Entry 7Z5J (electron microscopy, 2.58 A resolution); this record covers chains D and C of the 12 polymer chains in the assembly.

== Chain D ==
Name: Molybdenum storage protein subunit beta
From: Azotobacter vinelandii DJ
Reference sequence: P84253 (MOSB_AZOVD); residues 2-270 here = UniProt positions 2-270
Chain sequence (269 residues; numbered 2 to 270; the number before each row is that of its first residue):
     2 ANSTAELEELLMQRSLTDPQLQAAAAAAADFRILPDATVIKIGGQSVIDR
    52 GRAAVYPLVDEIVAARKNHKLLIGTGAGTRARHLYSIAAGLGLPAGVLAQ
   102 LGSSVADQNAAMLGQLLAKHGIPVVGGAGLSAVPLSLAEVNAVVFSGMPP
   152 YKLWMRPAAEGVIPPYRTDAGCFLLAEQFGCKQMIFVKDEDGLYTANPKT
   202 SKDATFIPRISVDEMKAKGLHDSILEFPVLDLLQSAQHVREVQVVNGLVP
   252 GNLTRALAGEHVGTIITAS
Not modelled in the structure: 2-3
Ion coordination: W11-O35 cluster W near Asp108 (its only coordinating residue here)
Ligand contacts:
  - ATP (adenosine-5'-triphosphate): Lys42, Gly44, Gly45, Gln46, Ser47, Gly77, Ala78, Gly79, Arg83, Thr169, Asp170, Lys189, Asp190, Glu191, Gly193, Leu194, Tyr195, Thr196, Ala197, Asn198, Pro199, Lys200, Asp223, Ser224, Ile225
  - tungstate cluster (IHW): Pro124, Val125, Val126, Gly127, Gly128, Ser132, Val134, Pro135
  - IV9 (1,1,3,3,5,7,7,9,11,15,15-undecakis($L1-oxidanyl)-2$l4,4$l3,6$l5,8,10,12,14,16,17,18,19$l3,20,21,22,23-pentadecaoxa-1$l6,3$l6,5$l6,7$l6,9$l6,11$l6,13$l6,15$L6-octatungstapentadecacyclo[7.7.1.11,13.13,5.13,15.15,7.15,11.17,11.02,13.02,15.04,13.06,9.06,11.06,13.09,19]tricosane): Gly127, Gly128, Ala129, Gly130, Leu131, Pro151, Leu176, Phe180
  - W11-O35 cluster (IWL): Ser104, Ala107, Asp108, Gly127, Gly128, Ser147, Gly148, Met149, Lys153
  - molybdate ion (MOO): Lys42, Gly77, Ala78, Gly79, Arg83, Tyr86, Met149, Arg168, Thr169, Glu227

== Chain C ==
Name: Molybdenum storage protein subunit alpha
From: Azotobacter vinelandii DJ
Reference sequence: P84308 (MOSA_AZOVD); residues 2-276 here = UniProt positions 2-276
Chain sequence (275 residues; row label = number of the first residue in the row):
     2 TDTTNSIKHVISPLARQTLQDRDLTRPVAGKRPIRLLPWLQVVKIGGRVM
    52 DRGADAILPLVEELRKLLPEHRLLILTGAGVRARHVFSVGLDLGLPVGSL
   102 APLAASEAGQNGHILAAMLASEGVSYVEHPTVADQLAIHLSATRAVVGSA
   152 FPPYHHHEFPGSRIPPHRADTGAFLLADAFGAAGLTIVENVDGIYTADPN
   202 GPDRGQARFLPETSATDLAKSEGPLPVDRALLDVMATARHIERVQVVNGL
   252 VPGRLTAALRGEHVGTLIRTGVRPA
Not modelled in the structure: 2-4
Ion coordination: W8-O26 cluster W near Glu129 (its only coordinating residue here); Mg2+: Glu190, Pro227 (together with ATP)
Ligand contacts:
  - ATP: Lys45, Gly47, Gly48, Arg49, Gly79, Ala80, Gly81, Arg85, Ala170, Asp171, Glu190, Asn191, Val192, Gly194, Ile195, Tyr196, Thr197, Ala198, Asp199, Pro200, Asn201, Pro225, Leu226, Pro227, Val228
  - IV9 (1,1,3,3,5,7,7,9,11,15,15-undecakis($L1-oxidanyl)-2$l4,4$l3,6$l5,8,10,12,14,16,17,18,19$l3,20,21,22,23-pentadecaoxa-1$l6,3$l6,5$l6,7$l6,9$l6,11$l6,13$l6,15$L6-octatungstapentadecacyclo[7.7.1.11,13.13,5.13,15.15,7.15,11.17,11.02,13.02,15.04,13.06,9.06,11.06,13.09,19]tricosane): Pro103, His156, His157, His158
  - W8-O26 cluster (IWO): Pro103, Ala106, Ser107, Gly110, Gln111, His114, Tyr127, Glu129, His130, Pro131, Ser150, His156
  - W10-O37 cluster (IWZ): Glu129, Pro131, Thr132, Gln136
  - W3-O10 cluster (IX3): Thr132, Gln136, Ile139, His140

== Chain D / chain C interface ==
Pairs across the interface (120):
  Leu12(D) with Arg49(C); Arg85(C), hydrogen bond (backbone-side chain); Ser89(C)
  Met13(D) with Arg49(C), hydrogen bond (backbone-side chain); Val82(C), hydrophobic; His86(C)
  Gln14(D) with Arg49(C)
  Arg15(D) with Arg49(C); Arg85(C), hydrogen bond (backbone-side chain)
  Ser16(D) with Leu226(C), hydrogen bond (side chain-backbone)
  Leu17(D) with Arg85(C); Phe88(C), hydrophobic; Arg169(C)
  Thr18(D) with Arg169(C); Pro225(C); Leu226(C), hydrogen bond (side chain-backbone); Val228(C)
  Pro20(D) with Glu223(C)
  Gln23(D) with Ser163(C), hydrogen bond; Ile165(C)
  Ala26(D) with Arg164(C)
  Ala27(D) with Arg164(C)
  Ala29(D) with Leu92(C); Arg164(C)
  Ala30(D) with Gly95(C); Arg164(C), hydrogen bond (backbone-side chain)
  Asp31(D) with Gly95(C)
  Phe32(D) with Leu94(C); Gly95(C), hydrogen bond (backbone-backbone)
  Gln46(D) with Ile8(C); His10(C); Arg17(C); Gln18(C)
  Asp50(D) with Ile8(C); Lys9(C), hydrogen bond (backbone-backbone)
  Arg51(D) with Asn6(C), hydrogen bond (side chain-backbone); Ser7(C); Ile8(C); Lys9(C)
  Ala54(D) with Asn6(C)
  Thr80(D) with Lys9(C); Val11(C), hydrogen bond (side chain-backbone)
  Arg83(D) with Leu15(C); Gln18(C), hydrogen bond (side chain-backbone)
  His84(D) with Val11(C); Ile12(C); Ser13(C)
  Tyr86(D) with Leu15(C), hydrophobic; Leu20(C), hydrophobic
  Ser87(D) with Ser13(C); Pro14(C); Leu15(C)
  Ala90(D) with Val29(C); Lys32(C)
  Leu92(D) with Ile35(C)
  Gly93(D) with Lys32(C); Pro34(C); Ile35(C), hydrogen bond (backbone-backbone)
  Leu94(D) with Leu37(C), hydrophobic
  Pro95(D) with Ala180(C)
  Gln101(D) with Asp135(C), hydrogen bond
  Pro150(D) with His158(C)
  Pro151(D) with Pro154(C); His158(C)
  Tyr152(D) with Tyr155(C), hydrophobic; His158(C), hydrogen bond (side chain-backbone); Phe160(C)
  Leu154(D) with Ala134(C), hydrophobic; Leu177(C), hydrophobic; Phe181(C), hydrophobic
  Trp155(D) with His130(C); Pro153(C); Pro154(C); Tyr155(C), hydrogen bond (backbone-side chain); Gly173(C); Leu176(C); Leu177(C)
  Met156(D) with Tyr155(C); Leu176(C)
  Arg157(D) with Tyr155(C); His168(C); Asp234(C); Val235(C)
  Pro158(D) with Thr238(C); Arg240(C)
  Ala159(D) with Arg240(C), hydrogen bond (backbone-side chain)
  Ala160(D) with Arg240(C)
  Glu161(D) with Arg27(C); Gly31(C)
  Gly162(D) with Ala30(C); Arg240(C), hydrogen bond (backbone-side chain)
  Val163(D) with Ala30(C), hydrogen bond (backbone-backbone)
  Ile164(D) with Ala30(C), hydrophobic
  Tyr167(D) with Phe160(C)
  Arg168(D) with Thr19(C), hydrogen bond (side chain-backbone); Leu20(C); Gln21(C), hydrogen bond
  Gly172(D) with His158(C), hydrogen bond (backbone-side chain)
  Leu175(D) with His158(C); Glu159(C); Pro161(C)
  Gln179(D) with Pro97(C); Gly99(C), hydrogen bond (side chain-backbone); Ser100(C), hydrogen bond; His157(C)
  Phe180(D) with His157(C)
  His222(D) with Gln21(C); Asp22(C)
  Asp223(D) with Thr19(C), hydrogen bond; Gln21(C)
  Ser224(D) with Thr19(C); Gln21(C)
  Leu226(D) with Gln21(C)
  Glu227(D) with Gln21(C)
  Phe228(D) with Gln21(C)
  Leu233(D) with Pro161(C)
  Ser236(D) with Pro161(C); Gly162(C), hydrogen bond (backbone-backbone)
  Gln238(D) with Gly162(C); Arg164(C)
Other interface residues (no listed pair), chain D (73 interface residues in all): Thr5, Leu8, Glu9, Asp19, Leu22, Ile34, Ser47, Gly91, Leu176, Glu178, Asp190, Ala237, His239, Leu249
Other interface residues (no listed pair), chain C (73 interface residues in all): Thr26, Asp93, Leu96, Val98, Val133, Pro203, Asp229

== Summary ==
The chain D/chain C interface involves 73 residues from each chain; the contacts include 26 hydrogen bonds.
Among the polar pairs are Leu12(D)-Arg85(C), Met13(D)-Arg49(C) and Arg15(D)-Arg85(C). Compound IV9 is bound
between chain D and chain C.
Chain D is Molybdenum storage protein subunit beta and chain C is Molybdenum storage protein subunit alpha,
both from Azotobacter vinelandii DJ; the structure, The molybdenum storage protein loaded with tungstate, was
determined by electron microscopy, deposited together with 7ZR4, 7ZSE and 7ZQQ.
